PDB entry 9D39 | electron microscopy, 3.65 A resolution | chains B and C of the 4 polymer chains in the assembly

# Chain B
Molecule: Glutamate receptor ionotropic, NMDA 2B
Source organism: Homo sapiens
UniProt: Q13224 (NMDE2_HUMAN); residues 27-852 here = UniProt positions 27-852
Amino-acid sequence (884 residues; row label = number of the first residue in the row; numbers below 1 keep their minus sign (Trp-8 is residue -8)):
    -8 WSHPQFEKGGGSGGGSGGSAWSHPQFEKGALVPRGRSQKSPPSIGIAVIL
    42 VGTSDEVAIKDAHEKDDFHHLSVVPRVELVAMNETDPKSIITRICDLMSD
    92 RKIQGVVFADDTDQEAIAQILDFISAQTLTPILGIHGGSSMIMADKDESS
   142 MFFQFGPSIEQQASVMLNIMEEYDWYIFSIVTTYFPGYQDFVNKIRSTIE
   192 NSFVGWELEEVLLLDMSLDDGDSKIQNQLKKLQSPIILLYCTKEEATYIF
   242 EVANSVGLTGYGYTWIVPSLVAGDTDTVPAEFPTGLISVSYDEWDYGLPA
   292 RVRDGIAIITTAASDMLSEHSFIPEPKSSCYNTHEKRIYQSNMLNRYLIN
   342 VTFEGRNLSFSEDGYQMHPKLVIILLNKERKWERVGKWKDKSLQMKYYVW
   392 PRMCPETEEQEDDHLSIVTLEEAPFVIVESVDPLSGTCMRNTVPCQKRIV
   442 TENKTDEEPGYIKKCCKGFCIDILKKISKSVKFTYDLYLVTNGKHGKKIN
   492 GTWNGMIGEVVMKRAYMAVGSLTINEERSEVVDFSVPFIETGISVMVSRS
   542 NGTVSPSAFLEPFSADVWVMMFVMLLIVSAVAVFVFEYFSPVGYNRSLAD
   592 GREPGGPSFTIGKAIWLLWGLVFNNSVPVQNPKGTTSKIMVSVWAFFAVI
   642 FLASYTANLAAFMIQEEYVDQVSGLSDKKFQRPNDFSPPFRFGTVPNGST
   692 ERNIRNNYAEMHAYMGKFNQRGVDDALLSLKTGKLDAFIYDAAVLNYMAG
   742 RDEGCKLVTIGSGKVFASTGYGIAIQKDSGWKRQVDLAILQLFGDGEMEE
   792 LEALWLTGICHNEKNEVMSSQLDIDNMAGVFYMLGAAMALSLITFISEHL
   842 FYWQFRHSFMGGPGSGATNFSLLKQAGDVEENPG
Unresolved in the structure: -8 to 34, 395-402, 441-450, 584-597, 842-875
Disulfide bonds: Cys86-Cys321, Cys429-Cys456, Cys436-Cys457, Cys746-Cys801
Sequence notes: expression tag (-8 to 26, 853-875); engineered mutation Ser588 (Cys in Q13224), Ser838 (Cys in Q13224), Ser849 (Cys in Q13224)
Residues lining bound ligands: 2JL ((2S,3R)-1-(phenanthren-2-ylcarbonyl)piperazine-2,3-dicarboxylic acid): Glu413, Ala414, Lys485, His486, Ser512, Leu513, Thr514, Arg519, Gly689, Ser690, Val714, Tyr731, Asp732, Val735, Tyr738, Tyr762
Curated features (UniProtKB/Swiss-Prot):
  - region: Lys604 to Pro623 (Pore-forming)
  - binding site (Zn(2+)): His127, Glu284
  - binding site (L-glutamate): Thr514, Arg519, Ser690, Thr691, Asp732
  - site: Asn615 (Functional determinant of NMDA receptors)
  - glycosylation (N-linked (GlcNAc...) asparagine): Asn74, Asn341, Asn348, Asn444, Asn491, Asn542, Asn688
  - natural variant: Ile50 (I50N: Found in a patient with schizophrenia; uncertain significance), Leu362 (L362M: Found in a patient with schizophrenia; uncertain significance), Glu413 (E413G: In MRD6), Cys436 (C436R: In MRD6), Cys456 (C456Y: In MRD6), Cys461 (C461F: In MRD6), Arg540 (R540H: In DEE27), Pro553 (P553L: In MRD6), Asn615 (N615I: In DEE27), Val618 (V618G: In DEE27), Tyr646 (Y646C: In DEE27), Asn649 (N649S: In DEE27; uncertain significance), 6 further natural variant entries in UniProt
  - mutagenesis: Pro553 (P553R: Changed glutamate-gated calcium ion channel activity characterized by increased glutamate and glycine potency and slowed response rise time and deactivation time course), Ala636 (A636P: Severely reduced localization to cell membrane; A636V: Reduced localization to cell membrane ...), Ala639 (A639V: Reduced localization to cell membrane. Affects glutamate-gated calcium ion channel activity resulting in increased agonist potency and mutant channels activated at lower glutamate and glycine ...), Ile641 (I641T: Reduced localization to cell membrane. Affects glutamate-gated calcium ion channel activity resulting in increased agonist potency and mutant channels activated at lower glutamate and glycine ...), Asn649 (N649T: Affects glutamate-gated calcium ion channel activity resulting in increased agonist potency and mutant channels activated at lower glutamate and glycine concentrations), Ala652 (A652G: No significant effect on glutamate and glycine agonist potency), Ile655 (I655F: Reduced localization to cell membrane), Met818 (M818V: Increased glutamate and glycine agonist potency)

# Chain C
Molecule: Glutamate receptor ionotropic, NMDA 1
Source organism: Homo sapiens
UniProt: Q05586 (NMDZ1_HUMAN); residue numbers follow UniProt; this construct covers 23-847
Amino-acid sequence (825 residues; numbered 23 to 847; the number before each row is that of its first residue):
    23 DPKIVNIGAVLSTRKHEQMFREAVNQANKRHGSWKIQLNATSVTHKPNAI
    73 QMALSVCEDLISSQVYAILVSHPPTPNDHFTPTPVSYTAGFYRIPVLGLT
   123 TRMSIYSDKSIHLSFLRTVPPYSHQSSVWFEMMRVYSWNHIILLVSDDHE
   173 GRAAQKRLETLLEERESKAEKVLQFDPGTKNVTALLMEAKELEARVIILS
   223 ASEDDAATVYRAAAMLNMTGSGYVWLVGEREISGNALRYAPDGILGLQLI
   273 NGKNESAHISDAVGVVAQAVHELLEKENITDPPRGCVGNTNIWKTGPLFK
   323 RVLMSSKYADGVTGRVEFNEDGDRKFANYSIMNLQNRKLVQVGIYNGTHV
   373 IPNDRKIIWPGGETEKPRGYQMSTRLKIVTIHQEPFVYVKPTLSDGTCKE
   423 EFTVNGDPVKKVICTGPNDTSPGSPRHTVPQCCYGFCIDLLIKLARTMNF
   473 TYEVHLVADGKFGTQERVNNSNKKEWNGMMGELLSGQADMIVAPLTINNE
   523 RAQYIEFSKPFKYQGLTILVKKEIPRSTLDSFMQPFQSTLWLLVGLSVHV
   573 VAVMLYLLDRFSPFGRFKVNSEEEEEDALTLSSAMWFSWGVLLNSGIGEG
   623 APRSFSARILGMVWAGFAMIIVASYTANLAAFLVLDRPEERITGINDPRL
   673 RNPSDKFIYATVKQSSVDIYFRRQVELSTMYRHMEKHNYESAAEAIQAVR
   723 DNKLHAFIWDSAVLEFEASQKCDLVTTGELFFRSGFGIGMRKDSPWKQNV
   773 SLSILKSHENGFMEDLDKTWVRYQECDSRSNAPATLTFENMAGVFMLVAG
   823 GIVAGIFLIFIEIAYKRHKDANGAQ
Unresolved in the structure: 23-24, 586-599, 802-803, 840-847
Disulfide bonds: Cys79-Cys308, Cys420-Cys454, Cys436-Cys455, Cys744-Cys798
Covalent attachments: N-acetylglucosamine (NAG) linked to Asn771
Sequence notes: engineered mutation Asn844 (Arg in Q05586), Gly845 (Arg in Q05586), Ala846 (Lys in Q05586)
Residues lining bound ligands: glycine (GLY): Phe484, Pro516, Leu517, Thr518, Arg523, Ser687, Ser688, Trp731, Asp732, Phe758
Curated features (UniProtKB/Swiss-Prot):
  - region: Leu603 to Pro624 (Pore-forming)
  - binding site (glycine): Pro516, Thr518, Arg523, Ser688, Asp732
  - glycosylation (N-linked (GlcNAc...) asparagine): Asn61, Asn203, Asn239, Asn276, Asn300, Asn350, Asn368, Asn440, Asn471, Asn491, Asn674, Asn771
  - natural variant: Arg217 (R217W: In NDHMSR), Asp227 (D227H: In NDHMSR; uncertain significance), Arg306 (R306Q: Found in a patient with schizophrenia; uncertain significance), Asp552 (D552E: In NDHMSD), Pro557 (P557R: In NDHMSD), Ser560 (S560SS: In NDHMSD), Gly618 (G618R: In NDHMSD), Gly620 (G620R: In NDHMSD), Ala637 (A637S: In NDHMSD; uncertain significance; A637V: In NDHMSD; uncertain significance), Gly638 (G638A: In NDHMSD; G638V: In NDHMSD), Met641 (M641I: In NDHMSD; M641L: In NDHMSD; M641V: In NDHMSD), Ile642 (I642T: In NDHMSD; uncertain significance), 13 further natural variant entries in UniProt
  - mutagenesis: Ile642 (I642L: Slight decrease in glutamate and glycine agonist potency; mutant channels are activated at 2-fold higher glutamate and glycine concentrations), Val644 (V644M: Increase in glutamate and glycine agonist potency; mutant channels are activated lower glutamate and glycine concentrations), Ala653 (A653G: Increase in glutamate and glycine agonist potency; mutant channels are activated lower glutamate and glycine concentrations), Met813 (M813V: Slight decrease in glycine agonist potency; no effect on glutamate agonist potency)

# Interface between chain B and chain C
Residue-residue contacts (82; chain B residue first):
  Ile515(B) - Lys531(C)
  Ile515(B) - Leu777(C)  hydrophobic
  Asn516(B) - Leu777(C)
  Asn516(B) - Glu781(C)
  Glu517(B) - Glu781(C)
  Ser526(B) - Lys531(C)
  Pro528(B) - Tyr535(C)
  Glu552(B) - Thr807(C)  hydrogen bond (backbone-side chain)
  Phe554(B) - Thr807(C)
  Phe554(B) - Leu808(C)
  Ser555(B) - Thr807(C)
  Ser555(B) - Leu808(C)  hydrogen bond (backbone-backbone)
  Ser555(B) - Thr809(C)
  Asp557(B) - Thr809(C)
  Asp557(B) - Phe810(C)  hydrogen bond (side chain-backbone)
  Val558(B) - Thr809(C)
  Val558(B) - Phe810(C)
  Met561(B) - Phe810(C)  hydrophobic
  Met562(B) - Phe817(C)  hydrophobic
  Met565(B) - Phe817(C)  hydrophobic
  Met565(B) - Val820(C)  hydrophobic
  Ile568(B) - Ile824(C)  hydrophobic
  Val576(B) - Ile828(C)  hydrophobic
  Phe577(B) - Ile824(C)
  Phe577(B) - Gly827(C)
  Phe577(B) - Ile828(C)
  Phe580(B) - Ile831(C)
  Phe580(B) - Ile835(C)
  Ser581(B) - Ile831(C)
  Ser581(B) - Glu834(C)
  Pro582(B) - Glu834(C)
  Leu612(B) - Ser617(C)
  Asn622(B) - Gly618(C)  hydrogen bond (side chain-backbone)
  Thr626(B) - Glu834(C)
  Lys629(B) - Trp608(C)
  Ile630(B) - Trp608(C)  hydrophobic
  Met631(B) - Gly823(C)
  Met631(B) - Ile824(C)
  Ser633(B) - Leu615(C)
  Val634(B) - Leu819(C)  hydrophobic
  Val634(B) - Val820(C)
  Ala636(B) - Leu615(C)
  Ala636(B) - Ser617(C)
  Phe637(B) - Trp563(C)  hydrophobic
  Phe637(B) - Leu615(C)  hydrophobic
  Phe638(B) - Val816(C)  hydrophobic
  Phe638(B) - Val820(C)  hydrophobic
  Val640(B) - Leu615(C)
  Ile641(B) - Tyr647(C)
  Ile641(B) - Val816(C)  hydrophobic
  Ala644(B) - Tyr647(C)  hydrophobic
  Ala644(B) - Thr648(C)
  Ser645(B) - Leu651(C)
  Ser645(B) - Met813(C)
  Ala648(B) - Thr648(C)
  Ala648(B) - Leu651(C)  hydrophobic
  Ala648(B) - Ala652(C)
  Asn649(B) - Leu655(C)
  Asn649(B) - Ala806(C)
  Asn649(B) - Leu808(C)  hydrogen bond (side chain-backbone)
  Ala652(B) - Val656(C)  hydrophobic
  Phe653(B) - Pro805(C)
  Phe653(B) - Ala806(C)
  Phe653(B) - Thr807(C)
  Ile655(B) - Val656(C)  hydrophobic
  Gln656(B) - Val656(C)
  Ser667(B) - Glu786(C)
  Asn694(B) - Glu781(C)
  Asn698(B) - Glu781(C)  hydrogen bond (side chain-backbone)
  Lys755(B) - Arg794(C)
  Ser759(B) - Tyr535(C)
  Ser759(B) - His780(C)  hydrogen bond (backbone-side chain)
  Gly761(B) - Tyr535(C)  hydrogen bond (backbone-side chain)
  Arg774(B) - Ala524(C)  hydrogen bond (side chain-backbone)
  Arg774(B) - Gln525(C)  hydrogen bond (side chain-backbone)
  Arg774(B) - Lys764(C)
  Leu778(B) - Asn521(C)
  Leu778(B) - Gln525(C)
  Leu781(B) - Asn521(C)  hydrogen bond (backbone-side chain)
  Leu781(B) - Ala524(C)  hydrophobic
  Gln782(B) - Asn521(C)  hydrogen bond (backbone-side chain)
  Phe784(B) - Arg755(C)
Other interface residues (no listed pair), chain B (71 interface residues in all): Ser520, Phe525, Glu531, Pro553, Val569, Val572, Asn616, Pro623, Thr627, Val632, Trp635, Thr647, Ala651, Gly754, Phe757, Ala758, Thr760, Gly785, Asp786, Gly787
Other interface residues (no listed pair), chain C (58 interface residues in all): Ile519, Asn520, Ile527, Phe554, Asn616, Ile619, Glu621, Val644, Tyr692, Arg695, Gln696, Phe754, Leu774, Asn782, Gly783, Lys790, Ala821

# Overview
Chain B and chain C form an interface of 71 and 58 residues respectively, with 12 hydrogen bonds. Polar pairs
include Glu552(B)-Thr807(C), Asp557(B)-Phe810(C) and Asn622(B)-Gly618(C). Bound to chain B: compound 2JL.
Bound to chain C: glycine. N-acetylglucosamine is covalently linked to Asn771(C).
Chain B is Glutamate receptor ionotropic, NMDA 2B and chain C is Glutamate receptor ionotropic, NMDA 1, both
from Homo sapiens; the structure, Gly-,PPDA- bound GluN1a-2B-2D NMDAR, was determined by electron microscopy
(same publication as 9D37, 9D38, 9D3A, 9D3B and 9D3C).
